Entry 8W0S (electron microscopy, 2.80 A resolution); this record covers chains A and B.

[Chain A (and B)]
Name: 3-beta-hydroxysteroid-Delta(8), Delta(7)-isomerase
Source organism: Homo sapiens
Notes: chain B of this document is another copy of the same molecule, construct and numbering; everything in this record applies to it too
UniProtKB: Q15125 (EBP_HUMAN); numbering as in UniProt (aligned over 2-230)
Chain sequence (238 residues; each row starts with the number of its first residue; numbers below 1 keep their minus sign (Met-7 is residue -7)):
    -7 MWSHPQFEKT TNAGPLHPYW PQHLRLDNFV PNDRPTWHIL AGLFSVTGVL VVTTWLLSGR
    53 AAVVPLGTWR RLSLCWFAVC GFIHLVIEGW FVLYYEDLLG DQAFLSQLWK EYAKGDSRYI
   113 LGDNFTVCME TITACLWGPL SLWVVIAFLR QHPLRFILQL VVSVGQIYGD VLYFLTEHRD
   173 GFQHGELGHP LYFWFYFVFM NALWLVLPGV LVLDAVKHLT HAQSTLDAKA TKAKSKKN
Disordered / not traced: -7 to 6, 220-230
Sequence notes: initiating methionine (-7); expression tag (-6 to 1)
Ligand contacts: A1AEV (1-methyl-8-[(oxan-4-yl)methyl]-3-[4-(trifluoromethyl)phenyl]-1,3,8-triazaspiro[4.5]decane-2,4-dione): Leu35, Phe36, Thr39, Ile75, His76, Glu80, Leu100, Trp101, Tyr104, Met121, Glu122, Thr125, Gln158, Gly161, Asp162, Tyr165, Met192, Asn193, Trp196
Swiss-Prot annotation at these positions:
  - modified residue: Thr2 (N-acetylthreonine)
  - natural variant: Leu18 (L18P: In MEND), Trp47 (W47C: In MEND; W47R: In MEND), Ile75 (I75N: In MEND), Glu80 (E80K: In CDPX2), Glu103 (E103K: In CDPX2), Arg110 (R110Q: In CDPX2), Arg147 (R147G: In CDPX2; R147H: In CDPX2)
  - mutagenesis: Trp68 (W68A: Reduces catalytic activity to less than 35% of wild-type), Ile75 (I75A: Reduces catalytic activity to less than 35% of wild-type), His76 (H76A: Reduces catalytic activity to less than 10% of wild-type), Glu80 (E80A: Reduces catalytic activity to less than 10% of wild-type), Tyr111 (Y111W: Reduces catalytic activity to less than 2% of wild-type), Met121 (M121A: Reduces catalytic activity to less than 35% of wild-type; M121V: No effect on catalytic activity), Glu122 (E122A: Reduces catalytic activity to less than 10% of wild-type), Thr125 (T125A: Reduces catalytic activity to less than 10% of wild-type), Tyr188 (Y188A: Reduces catalytic activity to less than 35% of wild-type), Phe189 (F189A: Reduces catalytic activity to less than 35% of wild-type; F189L: No effect on catalytic activity), Asn193 (N193A: Reduces catalytic activity to less than 10% of wild-type), Trp196 (W196A: Reduces catalytic activity to less than 10% of wild-type)

[How chain A and chain B interact]
Pairs across the interface (59; chain A residue first):
  Tyr87(A) with Arg171(B), hydrogen bond
  Glu88(A) with Arg171(B), salt bridge
  Gly114(A) with Arg171(B)
  Asn116(A) with Thr168(B), hydrogen bond (side chain-backbone); Arg171(B); Asp172(B), hydrogen bond
  Phe117(A) with Phe117(B), hydrophobic
  Val119(A) with Arg171(B)
  Cys120(A) with Leu167(B); Thr168(B)
  Met121(A) with Leu164(B)
  Ile124(A) with Tyr160(B), hydrophobic; Val163(B), hydrophobic; Leu164(B), hydrophobic
  Trp129(A) with Tyr160(B)
  Gln143(A) with Asp219(B)
  Pro145(A) with Thr212(B); Gln215(B); Ser216(B)
  Leu146(A) with Val208(B), hydrophobic; Thr212(B)
  Arg147(A) with Gln215(B), hydrogen bond
  Phe148(A) with Gln215(B)
  Ile149(A) with Leu152(B), hydrophobic; Leu211(B), hydrophobic; Thr212(B)
  Leu152(A) with Ile149(B), hydrophobic
  Val153(A) with Leu152(B), hydrophobic
  Tyr160(A) with Ile124(B), hydrophobic; Trp129(B); Tyr160(B), hydrophobic
  Val163(A) with Ile124(B), hydrophobic
  Leu164(A) with Met121(B); Ile124(B), hydrophobic; Leu164(B), hydrophobic
  Leu167(A) with Cys120(B)
  Thr168(A) with Asn116(B), hydrogen bond (backbone-side chain); Cys120(B)
  Arg171(A) with Tyr87(B), hydrogen bond; Glu88(B), salt bridge; Gly114(B); Asn116(B); Val119(B)
  Asp172(A) with Asn116(B), hydrogen bond
  Val208(A) with Leu146(B), hydrophobic
  Leu211(A) with Ile149(B), hydrophobic
  Thr212(A) with Pro145(B); Leu146(B); Ile149(B)
  His213(A) with Leu218(B)
  Ala214(A) with Ala214(B)
  Gln215(A) with Pro145(B); Arg147(B), hydrogen bond; Phe148(B)
  Ser216(A) with Pro145(B)
  Thr217(A) with Leu218(B)
  Leu218(A) with His213(B); Thr217(B)
  Asp219(A) with Gln143(B)
Other interface residues (no listed pair), chain A (40 interface residues in all): Asp115, Thr125, Val156, Gly157, Gly161
Other interface residues (no listed pair), chain B (40 interface residues in all): Asp115, Thr125, Val153, Val156, Gly157, Gly161

[Summary]
The chain A/chain B interface involves 40 residues from each chain, with 8 hydrogen bonds and 2 salt bridges.
Polar pairs include Glu88(A)-Arg171(B), Tyr87(A)-Arg171(B) and Asn116(A)-Thr168(B). Ligands of chain A:
compound A1AEV. From UniProt: 12 mutagenesis sites on chain A.
Both chains are 3-beta-hydroxysteroid-Delta(8), Delta(7)-isomerase (Homo sapiens). Entry 8W0S (Human EBP
complexed with compound 3a) was determined by electron microscopy (same publication as 8W0R).
